Entry 7QR9 (X-ray diffraction, 2.30 A resolution); this record covers chain A.

Chain A:
Protein: Casein kinase I isoform delta
Source organism: Homo sapiens
Notes: EC 2.7.11.1, 2.7.11.26
Reference sequence: P48730 (KC1D_HUMAN), isoform P48730-2; residue numbers follow UniProt; this construct covers 1-294
Amino-acid sequence (296 residues; each row starts with the number of its first residue; numbers below 1 keep their minus sign (Ser-1 is residue -1)):
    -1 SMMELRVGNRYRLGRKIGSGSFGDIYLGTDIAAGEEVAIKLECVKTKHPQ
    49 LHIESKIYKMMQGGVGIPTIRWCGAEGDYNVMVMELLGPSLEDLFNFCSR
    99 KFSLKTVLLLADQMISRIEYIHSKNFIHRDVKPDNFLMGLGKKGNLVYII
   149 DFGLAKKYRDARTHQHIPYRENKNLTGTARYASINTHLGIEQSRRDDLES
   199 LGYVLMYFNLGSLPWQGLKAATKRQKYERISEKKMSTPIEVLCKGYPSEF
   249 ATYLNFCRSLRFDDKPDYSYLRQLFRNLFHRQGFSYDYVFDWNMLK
Not modelled in the structure: -1 to 2, 18-20
Sequence notes: expression tag (-1 to 0)
Small-molecule neighbours: PK-09-82 (EZQ; 4-[5-(4-fluorophenyl)-3-(pyridin-4-ylmethyl)imidazol-4-yl]-1H-pyrrolo[2,3-b]pyridine): Ile15, Gly16, Ser17, Ile23, Ala36, Ile37, Lys38, Tyr56, Pro66, Met80, Val81, Met82, Glu83, Leu84, Leu85, Asp91, Leu135, Ile148
Swiss-Prot annotation at these positions:
  - active site: Asp128 (Proton acceptor)
  - binding site (ATP): Ile15 to Ile23, Lys38
  - natural variant: Thr44 (T44A: In FASPS2), His46 (H46R: In FASPS2), Ser97 (S97C: In breast cancer samples)
  - mutagenesis: Lys38 (K38M: Impaired kinase activity and abnormal subcellular localization with exclusive accumulation to the nucleus), Thr176 (T176I: Impaired kinase activity and abnormal subcellular localization with exclusive accumulation to the nucleus)

Overview:
Ligands of chain A: PK-09-82. UniProt lists active-site residue Asp128, 10 ATP-binding residues and 2
mutagenesis sites.
Chain A is Casein kinase I isoform delta (Homo sapiens); the structure, Crystal structure of CK1 delta in
complex with PK-09-82, was determined by X-ray diffraction (same publication as 7QRA and 7QRB).
